5MHJ - chains A and B of the 4 polymer chains in the assembly; structure by X-ray diffraction, 2.12 A resolution.

# Chain A (and B)
Protein: Major viral transcription factor ICP4
Organism: Human herpesvirus 1 (strain 17)
Notes: fragment: DNA binding domain; chain B of this document is another copy of the same molecule, construct and numbering; everything in this record applies to it too
UniProt: P08392 (ICP4_HHV11); numbering as in UniProt (aligned over 288-487)
Chain sequence (201 residues; numbered 287 to 487; the number before each row is that of its first residue):
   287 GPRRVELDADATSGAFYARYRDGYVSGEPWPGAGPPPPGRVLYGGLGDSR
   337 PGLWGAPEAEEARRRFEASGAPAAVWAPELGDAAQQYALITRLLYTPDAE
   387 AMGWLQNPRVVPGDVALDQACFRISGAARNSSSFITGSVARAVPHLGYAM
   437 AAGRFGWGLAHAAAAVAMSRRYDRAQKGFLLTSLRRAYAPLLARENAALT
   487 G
Not modelled in the structure: 287-292, 487 (chain B: 287-293, 412-418)
Sequence notes: expression tag (287)
From the paper describing this entry:
  - conformationally variable residues (order/disorder transition): G412 to S418

# Interface between chain A and chain B
Pairs across the interface - 145 pairs, chain A then chain B:
  D294(A) - R378(B)  salt bridge
  A297(A) - N482(B)  hydrogen bond (backbone-side chain)
  T298(A) - A374(B)
  T298(A) - N482(B)
  T298(A) - T486(B)
  S299(A) - N482(B)
  S299(A) - A483(B)  hydrogen bond (backbone-backbone)
  S299(A) - T486(B)
  G300(A) - A479(B)
  G300(A) - N482(B)
  F302(A) - R378(B)
  F302(A) - Y381(B)  hydrophobic
  Y303(A) - T377(B)
  Y303(A) - R378(B)  hydrogen bond (side chain-backbone)
  Y303(A) - Y381(B)  hydrophobic
  Y303(A) - A475(B)
  Y303(A) - L478(B)  hydrophobic
  Y303(A) - A479(B)
  Y303(A) - N482(B)
  A304(A) - A479(B)
  Y306(A) - Y381(B)  hydrophobic
  Y306(A) - R471(B)
  Y306(A) - R472(B)
  Y306(A) - A475(B)  hydrophobic
  D308(A) - R472(B)  salt bridge
  Y310(A) - T468(B)
  Y310(A) - R472(B)  hydrogen bond (backbone-side chain)
  S312(A) - R472(B)
  W316(A) - F465(B)  hydrophobic
  W316(A) - T468(B)
  G330(A) - Q462(B)  hydrogen bond (backbone-side chain)
  G331(A) - D459(B)
  G331(A) - Q462(B)
  L332(A) - D459(B)  hydrogen bond (backbone-side chain)
  L332(A) - A461(B)  hydrophobic
  L332(A) - Q462(B)
  T377(A) - Y303(B)
  R378(A) - F302(B)
  R378(A) - Y303(B)  hydrogen bond (backbone-side chain)
  Y381(A) - F302(B)  hydrophobic
  Y381(A) - Y303(B)  hydrophobic
  Y381(A) - Y306(B)  hydrophobic
  S417(A) - R457(B)  hydrogen bond (backbone-side chain)
  S418(A) - R456(B)
  S418(A) - R457(B)
  S419(A) - R456(B)  hydrogen bond
  F420(A) - R456(B)
  F420(A) - R457(B)  hydrogen bond (backbone-side chain)
  I421(A) - R456(B)
  I421(A) - R457(B)
  I421(A) - D459(B)
  I421(A) - Q462(B)
  T422(A) - R457(B)  hydrogen bond (backbone-backbone)
  G423(A) - R457(B)  hydrogen bond (backbone-backbone)
  G423(A) - Y458(B)
  G423(A) - Q462(B)
  S424(A) - R457(B)
  S424(A) - Y458(B)
  V425(A) - S455(B)
  V425(A) - R457(B)
  V425(A) - Y458(B)  hydrogen bond (backbone-side chain)
  H431(A) - Q462(B)
  L432(A) - Q462(B)
  L432(A) - F465(B)  hydrophobic
  L432(A) - L466(B)  hydrophobic
  A435(A) - F465(B)
  M436(A) - Q462(B)
  M436(A) - F465(B)  hydrophobic
  R440(A) - F465(B)
  F441(A) - F465(B)  hydrophobic
  F441(A) - T468(B)
  F441(A) - S469(B)  hydrogen bond (backbone-side chain)
  F441(A) - R472(B)
  G444(A) - L466(B)
  G444(A) - S469(B)
  H447(A) - Y458(B)  hydrogen bond
  H447(A) - L466(B)
  A451(A) - V452(B)  hydrophobic
  V452(A) - A451(B)  hydrophobic
  S455(A) - V425(B)
  R456(A) - F420(B)
  R456(A) - I421(B)
  R457(A) - F420(B)  hydrogen bond (side chain-backbone)
  R457(A) - I421(B)
  R457(A) - T422(B)  hydrogen bond (backbone-backbone)
  R457(A) - G423(B)  hydrogen bond (backbone-backbone)
  Y458(A) - G423(B)
  Y458(A) - S424(B)
  Y458(A) - V425(B)  hydrogen bond (side chain-backbone)
  Y458(A) - H447(B)  hydrogen bond
  D459(A) - G331(B)
  D459(A) - L332(B)  hydrogen bond (side chain-backbone)
  D459(A) - I421(B)
  A461(A) - L332(B)  hydrophobic
  A461(A) - M436(B)
  Q462(A) - G330(B)  hydrogen bond (side chain-backbone)
  Q462(A) - G331(B)
  Q462(A) - L332(B)
  Q462(A) - G423(B)
  Q462(A) - H431(B)
  Q462(A) - L432(B)
  Q462(A) - M436(B)
  F465(A) - W316(B)  hydrophobic
  F465(A) - L432(B)  hydrophobic
  F465(A) - A435(B)
  F465(A) - M436(B)  hydrophobic
  F465(A) - R440(B)
  F465(A) - F441(B)  hydrophobic
  L466(A) - L432(B)  hydrophobic
  L466(A) - G444(B)
  L466(A) - H447(B)
  T468(A) - Y310(B)
  T468(A) - W316(B)
  T468(A) - F441(B)
  S469(A) - F441(B)  hydrogen bond (side chain-backbone)
  S469(A) - G444(B)
  S469(A) - Y474(B)  hydrogen bond
  S469(A) - L477(B)
  L470(A) - A448(B)  hydrophobic
  L470(A) - Y474(B)
  R471(A) - Y306(B)  hydrogen bond
  R472(A) - D308(B)  salt bridge
  R472(A) - Y310(B)  hydrogen bond (side chain-backbone)
  R472(A) - S312(B)  hydrogen bond
  R472(A) - F441(B)
  R472(A) - L477(B)
  A473(A) - A473(B)
  A473(A) - Y474(B)  hydrophobic
  A473(A) - L477(B)
  Y474(A) - S469(B)  hydrogen bond
  Y474(A) - L470(B)
  Y474(A) - A473(B)  hydrophobic
  A475(A) - Y303(B)
  L477(A) - R472(B)
  L477(A) - A473(B)
  L478(A) - Y303(B)  hydrophobic
  A479(A) - G300(B)
  A479(A) - Y303(B)
  A479(A) - A304(B)
  N482(A) - A297(B)  hydrogen bond (side chain-backbone)
  N482(A) - T298(B)
  N482(A) - G300(B)
  N482(A) - Y303(B)
  A483(A) - S299(B)
  T486(A) - T298(B)
Interface residues without a listed pair, chain A (65 interface residues in all): A374, R427, A448, G464
Interface residues without a listed pair, chain B (61 interface residues in all): V311, G464

# In short
65 residues of chain A face 61 of chain B across their interface, with 29 hydrogen bonds and 3 salt bridges.
Polar contacts include D294(A)-R378(B), D308(A)-R472(B) and A297(A)-N482(B). From the paper: conformational
variability at G412(A).
Chain A and chain B are both Major viral transcription factor ICP4 (Human herpesvirus 1 (strain 17)); the
structure, ICP4 DNA-binding domain, lacking intrinsically disordered region, in complex with 12mer DNA duplex
from its own ..., was determined by X-ray diffraction together with 5MHK from the same study.
